Entry 2HWI (X-ray diffraction, 2.00 A resolution); this record covers chain A.

Chain A:
Molecule: RNA-directed RNA polymerase (NS5B) (p68)
Source organism: Hepatitis C virus
Notes: EC 2.7.7.48; fragment: hcv ns5b
Reference sequence: P26663 (POLG_HCVBK); residues 3-570 here correspond to UniProt positions 2421-2988 (UniProt number = residue number + 2418)
Chain sequence (576 residues; numbered -5 to 570; the number before each row is that of its first residue; numbers below 1 keep their minus sign (Ala-5 is residue -5)):
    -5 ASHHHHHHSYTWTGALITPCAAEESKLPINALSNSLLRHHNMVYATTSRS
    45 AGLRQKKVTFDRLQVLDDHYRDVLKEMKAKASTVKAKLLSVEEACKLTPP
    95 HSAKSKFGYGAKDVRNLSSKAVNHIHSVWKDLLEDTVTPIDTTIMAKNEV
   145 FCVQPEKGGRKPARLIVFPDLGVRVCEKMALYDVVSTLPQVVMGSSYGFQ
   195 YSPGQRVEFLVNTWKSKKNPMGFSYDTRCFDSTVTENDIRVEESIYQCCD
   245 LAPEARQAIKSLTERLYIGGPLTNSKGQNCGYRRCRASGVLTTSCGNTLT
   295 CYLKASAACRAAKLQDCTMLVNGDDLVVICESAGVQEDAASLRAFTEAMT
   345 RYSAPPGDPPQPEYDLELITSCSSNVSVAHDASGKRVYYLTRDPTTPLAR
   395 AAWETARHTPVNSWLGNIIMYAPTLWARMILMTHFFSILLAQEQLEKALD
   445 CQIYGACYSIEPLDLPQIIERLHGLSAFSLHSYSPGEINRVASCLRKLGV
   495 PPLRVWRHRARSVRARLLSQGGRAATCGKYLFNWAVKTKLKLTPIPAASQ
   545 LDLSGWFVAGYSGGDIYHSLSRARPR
Unresolved in the structure: -5 to 0, 149-153, 565-570
Differences from the reference sequence: cloning artifact (-5 to -4); expression tag (-3 to 2)
Swiss-Prot annotation at these positions:
  - binding site (Mg(2+)): Asp319
Ligand contacts: VRX ((2S)-({(5Z)-5-[(5-ethyl-2-furyl)methylene]-4-oxo-4,5-dihydro-1,3-thiazol-2-yl}amino)(4-fluorophenyl)acetic acid): Leu419, Arg422, Met423, Leu474, His475, Ser476, Tyr477, Ile482, Val485, Ala486, Leu489, Leu497, Arg501, Trp528, Lys533

Overview:
Ligands of chain A: compound VRX. Curated annotation (UniProt) lists Mg2+-binding residue Asp319.
Chain A is RNA-directed RNA polymerase (NS5B) (p68) (Hepatitis C virus); the structure, HCV NS5B allosteric
inhibitor complex, was determined by X-ray diffraction together with 2HWH from the same study.
